Entry 3O0X (X-ray diffraction, 2.01 A resolution); this record covers chain A.

[Chain A]
Protein: Calreticulin
Source organism: Mus musculus
Notes: fragment: lectin domain
Reference sequence: Q3TVD2 (Q3TVD2_MOUSE); the construct has insertions or renumbered stretches relative to UniProt, so the offset changes along the chain: 18-202 = UniProt 18-202; 292-295 = UniProt 203-206; 301-368 = UniProt 301-368
Chain sequence (273 residues; row label = number of the first residue in the row; note: 89 numbers in that range are skipped by the numbering (no residue carries them; nothing is unmodelled there)):
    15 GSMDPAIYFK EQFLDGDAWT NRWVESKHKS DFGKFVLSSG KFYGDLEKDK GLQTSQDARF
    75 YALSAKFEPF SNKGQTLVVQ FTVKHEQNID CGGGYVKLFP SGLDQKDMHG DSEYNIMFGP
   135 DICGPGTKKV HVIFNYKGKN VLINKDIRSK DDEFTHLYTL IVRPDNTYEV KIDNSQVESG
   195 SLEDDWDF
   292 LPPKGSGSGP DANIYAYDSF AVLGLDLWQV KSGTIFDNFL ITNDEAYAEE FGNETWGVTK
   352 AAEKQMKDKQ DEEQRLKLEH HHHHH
Disordered / not traced: 15-17, 292-300, 366-376
Sequence notes: expression tag (15-17, 369-376); engineered mutation Ser163 (Cys in Q3TVD2); linker (296-300)
Modified / non-standard residues: Mse17 (selenomethionine); Mse122, Mse131, Mse357 (selenomethionine; parent Met)
Ion coordination: Ca2+: Gln26, Lys62, Lys64, Asp328
From the paper describing this entry:
  - mutagenesis - R73L, K111A, W319A, W319I: decreased binding to carbohydrate (citing earlier work)
  - mutagenesis - D160A, D160G: unchanged binding to carbohydrate (citing earlier work)

[Overview]
Gln26, Lys62, Lys64 and Asp328 coordinate Ca2+. The paper reports that R73L, K111A and W319A, among others,
reduce binding to carbohydrate; D160A and D160G leave binding to carbohydrate unchanged.
Chain A is Calreticulin (Mus musculus); the structure, Structural basis of carbohydrate recognition by
calreticulin, was determined by X-ray diffraction together with 3O0V and 3O0W from the same study.
